1RG5 - chains L and H of the 3 polymer chains in the assembly; structure by X-ray diffraction, 2.50 A resolution.

Chain L:
Molecule: Reaction center protein L chain
Source organism: Rhodobacter sphaeroides
UniProtKB: P02954 (RCEL_RHOSH); numbering as in UniProt (aligned over 1-281)
Chain sequence (281 residues; row label = number of the first residue in the row):
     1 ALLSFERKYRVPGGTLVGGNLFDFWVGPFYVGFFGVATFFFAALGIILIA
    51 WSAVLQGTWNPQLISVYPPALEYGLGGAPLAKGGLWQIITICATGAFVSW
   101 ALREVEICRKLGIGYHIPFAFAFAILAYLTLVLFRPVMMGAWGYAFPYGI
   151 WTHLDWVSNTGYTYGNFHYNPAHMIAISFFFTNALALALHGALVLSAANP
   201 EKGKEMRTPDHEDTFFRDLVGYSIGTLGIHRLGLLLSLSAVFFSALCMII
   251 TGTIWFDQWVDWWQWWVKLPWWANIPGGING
Metal / ion sites: bacteriochlorophyll a Mg site 1 near His-153 (its only coordinating residue here); bacteriochlorophyll a Mg site 2 near His-173 (its only coordinating residue here); Fe ion: His-190, His-230 (shared with 3 residues of chain M)
Small-molecule neighbours:
  - bacteriochlorophyll a (BCL), molecule 1: Ile-46, Ile-49, Tyr-128, Leu-131, Phe-146, Ile-150, Trp-151, His-153, Leu-154, Trp-156, Val-157
  - bacteriochlorophyll a (BCL), molecule 2: Phe-97, Phe-121, Ala-124, Ile-125, Ala-127, Tyr-128, Leu-131, Trp-156, Val-157, Ser-158, Thr-160, Gly-161, Tyr-162, Asn-166, Phe-167, His-168, His-173, Ala-176, Ile-177, Phe-180, Phe-181, Ser-244, Ala-245, Cys-247, Met-248
  - bacteriochlorophyll a (BCL), molecule 3: Val-157, Tyr-162, His-168, Phe-181
  - bacteriochlorophyll a (BCL), molecule 4: His-168, Met-174, Ile-177, Ser-178, Phe-181, Thr-182, Leu-185, Val-220
  - bacteriopheophytin a (BPH), molecule 1: Phe-41, Ala-42, Gly-45, Ile-49, Ile-89, Cys-92, Ala-93, Ala-96, Phe-97, Trp-100, Glu-104, Ile-117, Ala-120, Phe-121, Phe-123, Ala-124, Tyr-128, Phe-146, Tyr-148, Gly-149, Ile-150, His-153, Ser-237, Leu-238, Val-241
  - bacteriopheophytin a (BPH), molecule 2: Phe-181, Ala-184, Leu-185, Ala-188, Leu-189, Phe-216, Leu-219, Val-220
  - heptane-1,2,3-triol (HTO): Ala-101, Leu-102, Val-105, Tyr-115, Pro-118, Phe-119, Ala-122
  - ubiquinone-10 (U10), molecule 1: Phe-29, Tyr-30, Gly-35, Thr-38, Phe-39, Trp-100, Arg-103
  - ubiquinone-10 (U10), molecule 2: Pro-171, Ile-175, Ser-178, Phe-179, Thr-182, Ala-186, Leu-189, His-190, Leu-193, Val-194, Glu-212, Asp-213, Phe-216, Val-220, Tyr-222, Ser-223, Ile-224, Gly-225, Thr-226, Ile-229, Leu-232, Leu-236, Trp-263

Chain H:
Molecule: Reaction center protein H chain
Source organism: Rhodobacter sphaeroides
UniProtKB: P11846 (RCEH_RHOSH); numbering as in UniProt (aligned over 1-260)
Chain sequence (260 residues; numbered 1 to 260; the number before each row is that of its first residue):
     1 MVGVTAFGNFDLASLAIYSFWIFLAGLIYYLQTENMREGYPLENEDGTPA
    51 ANQGPFPLPKPKTFILPHGRGTLTVPGPESEDRPIALARTAVSEGFPHAP
   101 TGDPMKDGVGPASWVARRDLPELDGHGHNKIKPMKAAAGFHVSAGKNPIG
   151 LPVRGCDLEIAGKVVDIWVDIPEQMARFLEVELKDGSTRLLPMQMVKVQS
   201 NRVHVNALSSDLFAGIPTIKSPTEVTLLEEDKICGYVAGGLMYAAPKRKS
   251 VVAAMLAEYA
Disordered / not traced: 1-9, 251-260

Chain L / chain H interface:
Contacting residue pairs (59):
  Ala-1(L) with Leu-42(H), hydrophobic; Glu-43(H); Ala-50(H), hydrophobic
  Leu-2(L) with Leu-42(H); Glu-43(H), hydrogen bond (backbone-backbone)
  Leu-3(L) with Gly-39(H); Tyr-40(H), hydrophobic; Leu-42(H), hydrophobic
  Ser-4(L) with Gly-39(H), hydrogen bond (backbone-backbone); Glu-43(H); Glu-79(H); Glu-81(H)
  Phe-5(L) with Gly-39(H); Glu-81(H)
  Arg-7(L) with Glu-45(H); Leu-87(H); Arg-89(H); His-98(H), hydrogen bond
  Lys-8(L) with Glu-81(H), salt bridge; Leu-87(H); Val-109(H); Gly-110(H), hydrogen bond (backbone-backbone); Ser-113(H); Trp-114(H)
  Tyr-9(L) with Gly-110(H); Ser-113(H)
  Arg-10(L) with Pro-97(H); His-98(H), hydrogen bond (backbone-backbone)
  Val-11(L) with Pro-97(H); His-98(H); Gly-110(H); Tyr-243(H)
  Pro-12(L) with Pro-97(H); His-98(H)
  Gly-13(L) with Met-242(H)
  Gly-14(L) with Met-242(H)
  Asp-23(L) with Pro-97(H)
  Phe-24(L) with Gly-95(H); Phe-96(H), hydrophobic
  Trp-25(L) with Gly-95(H), hydrogen bond (backbone-backbone)
  Arg-109(L) with Met-242(H)
  Lys-110(L) with Pro-111(H); Met-242(H)
  Gly-112(L) with Pro-111(H); Ala-238(H)
  Ala-198(L) with Phe-64(H)
  Asn-199(L) with Lys-62(H), hydrogen bond
  Gly-203(L) with Ile-65(H)
  Glu-205(L) with Ile-65(H); Pro-67(H)
  Met-206(L) with Ile-65(H), hydrogen bond (backbone-backbone); Leu-66(H), hydrophobic; Pro-67(H)
  Thr-208(L) with Gly-125(H)
  Pro-209(L) with Glu-173(H)
  Asp-210(L) with Asp-124(H); Gly-125(H), hydrogen bond (side chain-backbone); Pro-172(H)
  Thr-226(L) with Glu-173(H), hydrogen bond
Also at the interface, not in a pair above, chain L (31 interface residues in all): Leu-111, Lys-204, Leu-227
Also at the interface, not in a pair above, chain H (41 interface residues in all): His-68, Arg-83, Ile-85, Ala-88, Ala-99, Pro-100, Val-115, Lys-130, Met-175, Leu-241

In short:
Chain L and chain H form an interface of 31 and 41 residues respectively, with 10 hydrogen bonds and 1 salt
bridge. Polar contacts include Lys-8(L)/Glu-81(H), Arg-7(L)/His-98(H) and Asn-199(L)/Lys-62(H). Chain L binds
4 copies of bacteriochlorophyll a, bacteriopheophytin a, ubiquinone-10 and heptane-1,2,3-triol.
Chain L is Reaction center protein L chain and chain H is Reaction center protein H chain, both from
Rhodobacter sphaeroides; the structure, Structure of the photosynthetic reaction centre from Rhodobacter
sphaeroides carotenoidless strain R-26.1, was determined by X-ray diffraction, deposited together with 1RGN
and 1RQK.
